5VSW - chains D and E of the 7 polymer chains in the assembly; structure by X-ray diffraction, 4.29 A resolution (low resolution: residue-level contacts below are approximate; hydrogen-bond / salt-bridge calls are withheld).

Chain D:
Molecule: DNA-directed RNA polymerase subunit beta'
From: Escherichia coli (strain K12)
Notes: EC 2.7.7.6
UniProt: P0A8T7 (RPOC_ECOLI); numbering as in UniProt (aligned over 1-1407)
Amino-acid sequence (1407 residues; each row starts with the number of its first residue):
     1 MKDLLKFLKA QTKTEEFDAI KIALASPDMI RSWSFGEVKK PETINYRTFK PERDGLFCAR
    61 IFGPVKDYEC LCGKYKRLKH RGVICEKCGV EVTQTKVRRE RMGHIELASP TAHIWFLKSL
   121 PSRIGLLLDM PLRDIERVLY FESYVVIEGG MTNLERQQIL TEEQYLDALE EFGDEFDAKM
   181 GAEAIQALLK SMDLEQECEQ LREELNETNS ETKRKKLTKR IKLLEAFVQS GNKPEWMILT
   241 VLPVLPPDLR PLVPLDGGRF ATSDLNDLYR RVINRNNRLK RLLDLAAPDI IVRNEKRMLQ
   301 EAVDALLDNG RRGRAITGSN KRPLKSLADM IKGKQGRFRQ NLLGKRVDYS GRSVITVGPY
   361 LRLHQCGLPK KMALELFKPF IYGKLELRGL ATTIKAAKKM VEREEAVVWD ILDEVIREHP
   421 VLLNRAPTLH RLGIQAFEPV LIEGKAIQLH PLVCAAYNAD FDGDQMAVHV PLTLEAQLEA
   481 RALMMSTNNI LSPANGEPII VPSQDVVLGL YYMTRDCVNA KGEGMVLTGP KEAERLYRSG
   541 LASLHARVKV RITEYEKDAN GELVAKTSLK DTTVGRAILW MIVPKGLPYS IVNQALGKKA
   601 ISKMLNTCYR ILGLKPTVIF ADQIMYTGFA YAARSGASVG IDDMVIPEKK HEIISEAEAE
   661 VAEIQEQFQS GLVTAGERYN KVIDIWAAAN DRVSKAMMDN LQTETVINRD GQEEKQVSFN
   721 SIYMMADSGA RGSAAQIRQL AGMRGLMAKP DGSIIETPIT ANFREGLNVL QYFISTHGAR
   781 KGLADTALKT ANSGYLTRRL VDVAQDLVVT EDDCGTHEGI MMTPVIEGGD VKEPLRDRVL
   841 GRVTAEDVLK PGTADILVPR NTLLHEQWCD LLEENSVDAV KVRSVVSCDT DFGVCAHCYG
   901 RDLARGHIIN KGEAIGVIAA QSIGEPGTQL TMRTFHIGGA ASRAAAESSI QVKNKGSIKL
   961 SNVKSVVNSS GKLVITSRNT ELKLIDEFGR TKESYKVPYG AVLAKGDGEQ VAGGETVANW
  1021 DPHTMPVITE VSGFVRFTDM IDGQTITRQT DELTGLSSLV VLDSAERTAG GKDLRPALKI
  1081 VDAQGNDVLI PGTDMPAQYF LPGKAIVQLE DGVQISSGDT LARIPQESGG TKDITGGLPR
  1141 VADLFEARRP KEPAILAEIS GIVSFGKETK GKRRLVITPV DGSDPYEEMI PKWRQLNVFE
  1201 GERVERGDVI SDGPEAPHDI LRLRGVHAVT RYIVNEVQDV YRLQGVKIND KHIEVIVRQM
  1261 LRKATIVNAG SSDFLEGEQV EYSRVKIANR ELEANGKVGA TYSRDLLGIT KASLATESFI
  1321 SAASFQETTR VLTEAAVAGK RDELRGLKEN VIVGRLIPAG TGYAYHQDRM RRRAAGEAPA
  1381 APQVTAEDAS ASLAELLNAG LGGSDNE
Disordered / not traced: 1-7, 938-1133, 1377-1407
UniProt features mapped onto this chain:
  - binding site (Zn(2+)): Cys-70, Cys-72, Cys-85, Cys-88, Cys-814, Cys-888, Cys-895, Cys-898
  - binding site (Mg(2+)): Asp-460, Asp-462, Asp-464
  - modified residue: Lys-983 (N6-acetyllysine)
  - mutagenesis: Gln-504 (Q504P: Resistant to antibiotics salinamide A and B), Asn-690 (N690D: Resistant to antibiotics salinamide A and B), Met-697 (M697V: Resistant to antibiotics salinamide A and B), Ala-735 (A735T: Resistant to antibiotics salinamide A and B), Arg-738 (R738C/H/P/S: Resistant to antibiotics salinamide A and B), Ala-748 (A748E: Resistant to antibiotics salinamide A and B), Pro-758 (P758S/T: Resistant to antibiotics salinamide A and B), Phe-763 (F763C: Resistant to antibiotics salinamide A and B), Ser-775 (S775A: Resistant to antibiotics salinamide A and B), Ala-779 (A779T/V: Resistant to antibiotics salinamide A and B), Arg-780 (R780C: Resistant to antibiotics salinamide A and B), Gly-782 (G782A/C: Resistant to antibiotics salinamide A and B), 1 further mutagenesis entry in UniProt
Ion coordination: Zn2+ site 1: Cys-70, Cys-72, Cys-85, Cys-88; Mg2+: Asp-460, Asp-462, Asp-464; Zn2+ site 2: Cys-814, Cys-888, Cys-895, Cys-898
Residues lining bound ligands:
  - guanosine-5',3'-tetraphosphate (G4P), molecule 1: Arg-362, His-364, Arg-417, Lys-615, Val-618, Ile-619, Asp-622, Gln-623
  - guanosine-5',3'-tetraphosphate (G4P), molecule 2: Gly-676, Glu-677, Asn-680, Ile-683, Asp-684
Reported in the primary citation:
  - binding site for guanosine-5',3'-tetraphosphate: Arg-362, His-364, Ile-619, Asp-622, Asn-680, Ile-683, Asp-684

Chain E:
Molecule: DNA-directed RNA polymerase subunit omega
From: Escherichia coli (strain K12)
Notes: EC 2.7.7.6
UniProt: P0A800 (RPOZ_ECOLI); numbering as in UniProt (aligned over 1-91)
Amino-acid sequence (91 residues; row label = number of the first residue in the row):
     1 MARVTVQDAV EKIGNRFDLV LVAARRARQM QVGGKDPLVP EENDKTTVIA LREIEEGLIN
    61 NQILDVRERQ EQQEQEAAEL QAVTAIAEGR R
Disordered / not traced: 1, 91
Residues lining bound ligands: guanosine-5',3'-tetraphosphate (G4P): Ala-2, Arg-3, Val-4, Glu-42, Asp-44, Arg-52, Glu-55

How chain D and chain E interact:
Pairs across the interface (58):
  His-364(D) with Val-4(E)
  Glu-414(D) with Lys-45(E)
  Val-415(D) with Lys-45(E)
  Ile-416(D) with Lys-45(E)
  Arg-417(D) with Arg-3(E); Glu-42(E); Asn-43(E); Asp-44(E); Lys-45(E)
  Glu-418(D) with Arg-3(E); Asp-44(E); Lys-45(E); Thr-47(E); Val-48(E)
  Glu-438(D) with Arg-3(E)
  Leu-474(D) with Ala-27(E); Arg-28(E); Gln-31(E)
  Glu-475(D) with Arg-28(E)
  Gln-477(D) with Thr-47(E)
  Leu-478(D) with Val-20(E); Ala-23(E); Ala-24(E); Thr-47(E); Leu-51(E)
  Glu-479(D) with Val-20(E)
  Arg-481(D) with Arg-3(E); Val-6(E); Val-48(E); Leu-51(E)
  Ala-482(D) with Val-6(E); Arg-16(E); Val-20(E)
  Leu-483(D) with Phe-17(E)
  Thr-487(D) with Val-4(E); Thr-5(E)
  Asn-488(D) with Val-6(E); Arg-16(E)
  Asn-489(D) with Arg-16(E)
  Leu-614(D) with Thr-5(E); Gln-7(E)
  Lys-615(D) with Val-4(E); Thr-5(E)
  Leu-903(D) with Arg-16(E)
  Arg-905(D) with Val-10(E); Gly-14(E); Arg-16(E)
  His-907(D) with Gln-7(E); Glu-11(E)
  Asn-910(D) with Gly-14(E); Asn-15(E); Arg-16(E)
  Lys-911(D) with Asn-15(E); Phe-17(E)
  Gly-912(D) with Phe-17(E)
  Glu-913(D) with Phe-17(E)
  Gly-1360(D) with Phe-17(E)
  Thr-1361(D) with Leu-21(E)
Other interface residues (no listed pair), chain D (35 interface residues in all): His-419, Arg-431, Thr-473, Met-485, Val-618, Ala-1364
Other interface residues (no listed pair), chain E (27 interface residues in all): Asp-18, Thr-46

In short:
Chain D and chain E form an interface of 35 and 27 residues respectively. One guanosine-5',3'-tetraphosphate
molecule is bound between chain D and chain E. Ligands of chain D: guanosine-5',3'-tetraphosphate. The paper
reports a binding site for guanosine-5',3'-tetraphosphate at Arg-362(D), His-364(D) and Ile-619(D) among
others.
Here chain D is DNA-directed RNA polymerase subunit beta' and chain E is DNA-directed RNA polymerase subunit
omega, both from Escherichia coli (strain K12). Entry 5VSW (X-ray crystal structure of Escherichia coli RNA
polymerase and DksA/ppGpp complex) was determined by X-ray diffraction, deposited together with 5W1S and 5W1T.
